Entry 1U5T (X-ray diffraction, 3.60 A resolution); this record covers chains A and C of the 4 polymer chains in the assembly.

[Chain A]
Name: appears to be functionally related to SNF7; Snf8p
Organism: Saccharomyces cerevisiae
UniProt: Q12483 (SNF8_YEAST); numbering as in UniProt (aligned over 1-233)
Amino-acid sequence (233 residues; row label = number of the first residue in the row):
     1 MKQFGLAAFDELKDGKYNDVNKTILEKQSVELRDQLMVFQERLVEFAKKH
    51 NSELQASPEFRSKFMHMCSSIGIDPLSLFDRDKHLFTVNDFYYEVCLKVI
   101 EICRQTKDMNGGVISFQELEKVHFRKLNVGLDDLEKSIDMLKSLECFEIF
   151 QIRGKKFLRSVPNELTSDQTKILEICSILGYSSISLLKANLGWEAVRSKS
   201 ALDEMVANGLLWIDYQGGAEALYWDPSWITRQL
Not modelled in the structure: 1-19, 233

[Chain C]
Name: Hypothetical 23.6 kDa protein in YUH1-URA8 intergenic region
Organism: Saccharomyces cerevisiae
UniProt: P47142 (VPS25_YEAST); residues 1-202 here = UniProt positions 1-202
Amino-acid sequence (202 residues; row label = number of the first residue in the row):
     1 MSALPPVYSFPPLYTRQPNSLTRRQQISTWIDIISQYCKTKKIWYMSVDG
    51 TVINDNELDSGSTDNDDSKKISKNLFNNEDIQRSVSQVFIDEIWSQMTKE
   101 GKCLPIDQSGRRSSNTTTTRYFILWKSLDSWASLILQWFEDSGKLNQVIT
   151 LYELSEGDETVNWEFHRMPESLLYYCLKPLCDRNRATMLKDENDKVIAIK
   201 VV
Not modelled in the structure: 1, 52-71, 200-202

[Chain A / chain C interface]
Pairs across the interface (32; chain A residue first):
  Lys107(A) with Leu21(C)
  Asp108(A) with Leu21(C); Thr22(C); Gln25(C)
  Met109(A) with Gln25(C); Thr29(C)
  Val206(A) with Asn19(C)
  Ala207(A) with Asn19(C)
  Gly209(A) with Asn19(C), hydrogen bond (backbone-side chain)
  Trp212(A) with Phe10(C), hydrophobic; Pro12(C), hydrophobic; Leu13(C), hydrophobic; Gln17(C); Thr22(C); Gln26(C)
  Ile213(A) with Pro12(C); Gln17(C), hydrogen bond (backbone-side chain); Pro18(C)
  Asp214(A) with Pro12(C); Thr15(C); Arg83(C), salt bridge
  Tyr215(A) with Thr15(C)
  Gln216(A) with Tyr14(C); Arg83(C), hydrogen bond (backbone-side chain); Ser84(C), hydrogen bond (side chain-backbone)
  Trp224(A) with Phe10(C), hydrophobic; Pro11(C), hydrophobic; Pro12(C)
  Asp225(A) with Phe10(C)
  Pro226(A) with Phe10(C), hydrophobic
  Ile229(A) with Val7(C), hydrophobic; Phe10(C), hydrophobic
Also at the interface, not in a pair above, chain A (17 interface residues in all): Asn208, Gly217
Also at the interface, not in a pair above, chain C (19 interface residues in all): Arg24, Val85

[Summary]
17 residues of chain A face 19 of chain C across their interface; the contacts include 4 hydrogen bonds and 1
salt bridge. Polar pairs include Asp214(A)-Arg83(C), Gly209(A)-Asn19(C) and Ile213(A)-Gln17(C).
Chain A is appears to be functionally related to SNF7; Snf8p and chain C is Hypothetical 23.6 kDa protein in
YUH1-URA8 intergenic region, both from Saccharomyces cerevisiae; the structure, Structure of the ESCRT-II
endosomal trafficking complex, was determined by X-ray diffraction.
